Entry 6J9E (electron microscopy, 3.41 A resolution); this record covers chains C and I of the 10 polymer chains in the assembly.

[Chain C]
Protein: DNA-directed RNA polymerase subunit beta
Source organism: Xanthomonas oryzae pv. oryzae PXO99A
Notes: EC 2.7.7.6
Reference sequence: B2SQQ1 (RPOB_XANOP); residue numbers follow UniProt; this construct covers 1-1383
Amino-acid sequence (1383 residues; each row starts with the number of its first residue):
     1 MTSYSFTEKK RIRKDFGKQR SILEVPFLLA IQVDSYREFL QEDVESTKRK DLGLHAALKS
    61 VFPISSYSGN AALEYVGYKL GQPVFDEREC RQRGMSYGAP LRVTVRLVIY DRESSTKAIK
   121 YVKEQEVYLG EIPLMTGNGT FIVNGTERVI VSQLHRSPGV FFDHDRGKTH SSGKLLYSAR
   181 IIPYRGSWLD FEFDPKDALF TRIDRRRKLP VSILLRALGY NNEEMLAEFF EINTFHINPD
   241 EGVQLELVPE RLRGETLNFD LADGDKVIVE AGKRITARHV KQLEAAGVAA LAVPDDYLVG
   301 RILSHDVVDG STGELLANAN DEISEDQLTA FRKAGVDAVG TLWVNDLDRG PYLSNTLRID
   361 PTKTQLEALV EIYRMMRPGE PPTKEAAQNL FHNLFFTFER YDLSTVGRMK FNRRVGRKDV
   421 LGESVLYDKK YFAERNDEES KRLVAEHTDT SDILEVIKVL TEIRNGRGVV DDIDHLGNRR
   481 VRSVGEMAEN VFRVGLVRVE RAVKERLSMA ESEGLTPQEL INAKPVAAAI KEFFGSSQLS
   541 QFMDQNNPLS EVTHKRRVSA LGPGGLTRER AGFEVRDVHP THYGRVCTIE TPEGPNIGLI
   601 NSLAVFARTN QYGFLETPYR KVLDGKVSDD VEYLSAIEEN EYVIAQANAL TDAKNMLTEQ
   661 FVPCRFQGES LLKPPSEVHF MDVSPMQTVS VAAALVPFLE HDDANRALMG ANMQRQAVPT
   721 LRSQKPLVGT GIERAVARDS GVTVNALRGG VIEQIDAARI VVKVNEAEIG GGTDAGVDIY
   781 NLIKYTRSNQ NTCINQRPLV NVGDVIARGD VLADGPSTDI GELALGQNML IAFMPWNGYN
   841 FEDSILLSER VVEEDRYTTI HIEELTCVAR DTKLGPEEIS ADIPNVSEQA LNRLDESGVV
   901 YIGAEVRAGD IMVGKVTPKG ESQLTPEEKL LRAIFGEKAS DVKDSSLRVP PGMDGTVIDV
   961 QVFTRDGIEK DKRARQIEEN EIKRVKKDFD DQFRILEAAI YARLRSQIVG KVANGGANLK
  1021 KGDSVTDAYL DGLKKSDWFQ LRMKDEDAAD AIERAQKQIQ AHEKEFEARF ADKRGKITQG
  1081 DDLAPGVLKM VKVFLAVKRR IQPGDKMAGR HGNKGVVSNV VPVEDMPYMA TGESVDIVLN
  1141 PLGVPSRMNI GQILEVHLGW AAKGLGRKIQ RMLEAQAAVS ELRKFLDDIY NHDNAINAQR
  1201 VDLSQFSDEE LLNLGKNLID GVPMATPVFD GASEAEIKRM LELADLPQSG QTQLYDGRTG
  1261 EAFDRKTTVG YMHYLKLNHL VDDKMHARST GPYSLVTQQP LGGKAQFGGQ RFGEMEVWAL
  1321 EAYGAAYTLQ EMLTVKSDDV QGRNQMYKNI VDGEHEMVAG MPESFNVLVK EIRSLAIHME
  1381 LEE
Not modelled in the structure: 1-2, 44-48, 238-242, 256-276, 511-514, 770-774, 921-924, 951-952, 1011-1051, 1194-1198, 1383

[Chain I]
Molecule: 20-nt RNA strand
Sequence (20 nucleotides; numbered 1 to 20; the number before each row is that of its first residue):
     1 GCAUUCAAAG CGGAGAGGUA
Not modelled in the structure: 1-8
Metal / ion sites: Mg2+: A20 (shared with 1 residue of chain D)

[Chain C / chain I interface]
Pairs across the interface (24; chain C residue first):
  Ser537(C) - G15(I)  sugar contact
  Gln538(C) - G15(I)  phosphate contact
  Gln541(C) - A16(I)  sugar contact
  Arg568(C) - A16(I)  salt bridge to the phosphate
  Arg568(C) - G17(I)  salt bridge to the phosphate
  Pro592(C) - G18(I)  phosphate contact
  Glu593(C) - U19(I)  phosphate contact
  Asn596(C) - G17(I)  phosphate contact
  Asn596(C) - G18(I)  phosphate contact
  Ile600(C) - G17(I)  phosphate contact
  Arg715(C) - G18(I)  salt bridge to the phosphate
  Gln716(C) - G18(I)  hydrogen bond to the phosphate
  Gln716(C) - U19(I)  phosphate contact
  Arg870(C) - A9(I)  salt bridge to the phosphate
  Lys1106(C) - U19(I)  hydrogen bond to the phosphate
  His1279(C) - G18(I)  hydrogen bond to the sugar
  His1279(C) - U19(I)  sugar contact
  Pro1292(C) - G10(I)  sugar contact
  Ser1294(C) - C11(I)  sugar contact
  Leu1295(C) - C11(I)  hydrogen bond to the sugar
  Val1296(C) - C11(I)  sugar contact
  Leu1301(C) - C11(I)  phosphate contact
  Leu1301(C) - G12(I)  phosphate contact
  Gln1306(C) - C11(I)  phosphate contact
Also at the interface, not in a pair above, chain C (20 interface residues in all): Leu561
Also at the interface, not in a pair above, chain I (10 interface residues in all): A20

[Summary]
20 residues of chain C face 10 of chain I across their interface, with 4 hydrogen bonds and 4 salt bridges.
Among the polar pairs are His1279(C)-G18(I), Leu1295(C)-C11(I) and Gln716(C)-G18(I).
Chain C is DNA-directed RNA polymerase subunit beta (Xanthomonas oryzae pv. oryzae PXO99A) and chain I is a
20-nt RNA strand; the structure, Cryo-EM structure of Xanthomonos oryzae transcription elongation complex with
NusA and the bacteriophage protein P7, was determined by electron microscopy together with 6J9F from the same
study.
